PDB entry 4B61 | X-ray diffraction, 2.40 A resolution | chain A

# Chain A
Protein: Alginate production protein alge
From: Pseudomonas aeruginosa PAO1
UniProt: P18895 (ALGE_PSEAE); residues 33-490 here = UniProt positions 33-490
Sequence (458 residues; row label = number of the first residue in the row):
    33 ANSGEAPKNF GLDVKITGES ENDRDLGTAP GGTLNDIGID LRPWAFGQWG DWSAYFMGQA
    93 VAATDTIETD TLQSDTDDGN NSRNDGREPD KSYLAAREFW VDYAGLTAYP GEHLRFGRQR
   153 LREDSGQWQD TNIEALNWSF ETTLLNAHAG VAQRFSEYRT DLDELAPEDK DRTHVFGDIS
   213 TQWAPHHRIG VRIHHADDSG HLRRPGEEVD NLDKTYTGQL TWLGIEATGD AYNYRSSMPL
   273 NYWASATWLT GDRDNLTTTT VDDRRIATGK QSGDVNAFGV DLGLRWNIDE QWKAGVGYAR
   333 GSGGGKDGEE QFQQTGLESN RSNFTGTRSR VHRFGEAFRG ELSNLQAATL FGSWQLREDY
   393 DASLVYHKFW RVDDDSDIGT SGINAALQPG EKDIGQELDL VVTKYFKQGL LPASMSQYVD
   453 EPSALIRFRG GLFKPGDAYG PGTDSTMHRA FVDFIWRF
Not modelled in the structure: 33-38, 106-115, 441-453
Bound ions: Cu ion site 1: Asp55, Asp57, Ala61, Gly63; Mg2+: Ala136, Thr139, Tyr141, Glu144; Cu ion site 2: His218 (together with acetate ion)
Ligand contacts:
  - 7.8 monoacylglycerol (78M; (2S)-2,3-dihydroxypropyl(7Z)-pentadec-7-enoate), molecule 1: Asn41, Phe42, Ala77, Phe78, Gly79, Trp81, Ala86, Tyr87, Phe88, Phe131, Trp132, Val133, Phe148, Gly149
  - 7.8 monoacylglycerol (78M), molecule 2: Gly50, Glu51, Ser52, Asp68, Phe460, Ala482, Phe483, Val484
  - 7.8 monoacylglycerol (78M), molecule 3: Asn54, Leu396, Leu430, Asp431, Leu432, Phe460, Gly462, Gly463, Leu464, Thr478, His480, Ala482
  - 7.8 monoacylglycerol (78M), molecule 4: Leu73, Ala92, Val93, Ala94, Ser124, Tyr125, Leu126, Thr192
  - 7.8 monoacylglycerol (78M), molecule 5: Leu146, Leu168, Trp170, Ala181, Gly182, Val183, Val207
  - 7.8 monoacylglycerol (78M), molecule 6: Phe148, Gly149, Glu166, Ala167, Leu168, Val183, Ala184, Gln185, Phe187
  - 7.8 monoacylglycerol (78M), molecule 7: Trp170, Ala179, His180, Ala181, Gly209, Asp210, Ile211, Val223, Ile225
  - 7.8 monoacylglycerol (78M), molecule 8: Ile320, Asp321, Trp324, Lys325, Ala326, Gly384
  - 7.8 monoacylglycerol (2R) (78N; (2R)-2,3-dihydroxypropyl(7Z)-pentadec-7-enoate), molecule 1: Trp324, Gly384, Ser385, Trp386, Leu388, Tyr392, Ala394, Ser395, Leu396, Leu432, Val434
  - 7.8 monoacylglycerol (2R) (78N), molecule 2: Tyr392, Val434, Thr435, Lys436, Ile458, Arg459, Phe460, Val484

# Summary
Chain A binds 8 copies of 7.8 monoacylglycerol and 7.8 monoacylglycerol (2R). The Cu ion site 1 is built by
Asp55, Asp57, Ala61 and Gly63. The Mg2+ site is built by Ala136, Thr139, Tyr141 and Glu144.
Chain A is Alginate production protein alge (Pseudomonas aeruginosa PAO1); the structure, In meso structure of
alginate transporter, AlgE, from Pseudomoas aeruginosa, PAO1. Crystal form 3, was determined by X-ray
diffraction together with 4AZL and 4AFK from the same study.
